PDB entry 1PNR | X-ray diffraction, 2.70 A resolution | chains B and A

# Chain B
Molecule: 17-nt DNA strand
Sequence (17 nucleotides; row label = number of the first residue in the row):
   699 AACGAAAACG TTTTCGT

# Chain A
Protein: Protein (purine repressor)
Source organism: Escherichia coli
UniProt: P0ACP7 (PURR_ECOLI); residues 2-341 here correspond to UniProt positions 1-340 (UniProt number = residue number - 1)
Chain sequence (340 residues; row label = number of the first residue in the row):
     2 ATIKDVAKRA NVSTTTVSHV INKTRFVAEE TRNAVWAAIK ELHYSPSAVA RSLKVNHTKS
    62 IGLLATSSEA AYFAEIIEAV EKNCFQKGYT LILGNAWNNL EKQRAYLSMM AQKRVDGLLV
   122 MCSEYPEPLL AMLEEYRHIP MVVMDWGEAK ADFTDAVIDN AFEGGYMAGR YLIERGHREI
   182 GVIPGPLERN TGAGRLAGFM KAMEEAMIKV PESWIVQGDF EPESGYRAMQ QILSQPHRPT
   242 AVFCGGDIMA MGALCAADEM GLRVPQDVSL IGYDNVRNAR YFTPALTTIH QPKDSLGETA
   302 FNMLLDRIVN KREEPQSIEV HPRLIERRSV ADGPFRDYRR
Disordered / not traced: 2, 341
Small-molecule neighbours: hypoxanthine (HPA): Ala71, Tyr73, Phe74, Ser124, Arg190, Thr192, Arg196, Phe221, Asp275

# How chain B and chain A interact
Pairs across the interface (16):
  DA700(B) with Ala29(A), phosphate contact
  DC701(B) with Thr17(A), sugar contact; Arg26(A), base contact; Val28(A), phosphate contact; Ala29(A), hydrogen bond to the phosphate; Thr32(A), hydrogen bond to the phosphate
  DG702(B) with Val13(A), phosphate contact; Ser14(A), hydrogen bond to the phosphate; Thr17(A), hydrogen bond to the phosphate; Arg26(A), hydrogen bond to the base
  DA703(B) with Thr16(A), hydrogen bond to the base
  DA704(B) with Thr16(A), hydrogen bond to the base
  DA706(B) with Lys55(A), hydrogen bond to the base
  DC707(B) with Leu54(A), base contact; Lys55(A), base contact
  DG708(B) with Leu54(A), sugar contact
Also at the interface, not in a pair above, chain B (9 interface residues in all): DT709
Also at the interface, not in a pair above, chain A (13 interface residues in all): Asn12, Phe27, Arg115

# Overview
Chain B and chain A form an interface of 9 and 13 residues respectively, with 8 hydrogen bonds. Polar pairs
include DG702(B)-Arg26(A), DA703(B)-Thr16(A) and DA704(B)-Thr16(A). Ligands of chain A: hypoxanthine.
Chain B is a 17-nt DNA strand and chain A is Protein (purine repressor) (Escherichia coli); the structure,
Purine repressor-hypoxanthine-purf-operator complex, was determined by X-ray diffraction (same publication as
2PUA, 2PUB, 2PUC and 2PUD).
